4J19 - chains B and C of the 4 polymer chains in the assembly; structure by X-ray diffraction, 2.90 A resolution.

Chain B:
Name: Homeobox-containing protein 1
Organism: Homo sapiens
Notes: fragment: dna-binding domain, residues 233-345
UniProt: Q6NT76 (HMBX1_HUMAN); residue numbers follow UniProt; this construct covers 233-345
Sequence (113 residues; numbered 233 to 345; the number before each row is that of its first residue):
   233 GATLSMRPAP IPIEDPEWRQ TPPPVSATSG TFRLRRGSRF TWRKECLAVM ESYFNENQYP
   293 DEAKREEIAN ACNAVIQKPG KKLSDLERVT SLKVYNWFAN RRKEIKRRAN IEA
Not modelled in the structure: 233-266, 343-345
UniProt features mapped onto this chain:
  - DNA-binding region: Arg267 to Ala341 (Homeobox)
  - site: Lys335 (Critical for recognition and binding of 5'-TTAGGG-3' motifs in telomeric DNA)
  - cross-link: Lys310 (Glycyl lysine isopeptide (Lys-Gly) (interchain with G-Cter in SUMO2))
From the paper describing this entry:
  - binding site for the 19-nt DNA strand: Arg271, Lys325, Asn328, Asn332
  - binding site for the 19-nt DNA strand (chain C): Ser270, Arg271, Tyr291, Tyr327, Arg334, Lys335
  - mutagenesis - R271A, K338A, R339A: abolished binding to the 19-nt DNA strand (chain C)
  - mutagenesis - Y327A: decreased binding to the 19-nt DNA strand (chain C)
  - mutagenesis - N332A: unchanged binding to the 19-nt DNA strand (chain C)
  - mutagenesis - K335A: abolished binding to 5'-TTAGGG-3'
  - mutagenesis - K335A: increased binding to 5'-GTGAGT-3'
  - specificity-determining residues: Lys335

Chain C:
Molecule: 19-nt DNA strand
Sequence (19 nucleotides; each row starts with the number of its first residue):
     1 CTGTTAGGGT TAGGGTTAG

Interface between chain B and chain C:
Pairs across the interface - 20 pairs, chain B then chain C:
  Arg267(B) - DT10(C)  hydrogen bond to the base
  Arg267(B) - DT11(C)  sugar contact
  Arg267(B) - DA12(C)  sugar contact
  Arg268(B) - DA12(C)  salt bridge to the phosphate
  Arg268(B) - DG13(C)  phosphate contact
  Gly269(B) - DG13(C)  sugar contact
  Ser270(B) - DG14(C)  hydrogen bond to the phosphate
  Arg271(B) - DA12(C)  base contact
  Arg271(B) - DG13(C)  hydrogen bond to the base
  Arg271(B) - DG14(C)  phosphate contact
  Tyr291(B) - DA6(C)  phosphate contact
  Tyr291(B) - DG7(C)  hydrogen bond to the phosphate
  Arg297(B) - DT5(C)  salt bridge to the phosphate
  Tyr327(B) - DT5(C)  sugar contact
  Tyr327(B) - DA6(C)  hydrogen bond to the base
  Arg334(B) - DA6(C)  salt bridge to the phosphate
  Arg334(B) - DG7(C)  salt bridge to the phosphate
  Lys335(B) - DG7(C)  base contact
  Lys335(B) - DG8(C)  hydrogen bond to the base
  Lys335(B) - DG9(C)  hydrogen bond to the base
Also at the interface, not in a pair above, chain B (11 interface residues in all): Glu294

Overview:
11 residues of chain B and 10 residues of chain C are in contact, with 7 hydrogen bonds and 4 salt bridges.
Among the polar pairs are Arg267(B)-DT10(C), Arg271(B)-DG13(C) and Tyr327(B)-DA6(C). The paper reports a
binding site for the 19-nt DNA strand (chain C) at Ser270(B), Arg271(B) and Tyr291(B) among others; R271A,
K338A and R339A of chain B abolish binding to the 19-nt DNA strand (chain C); 6 substitutions were tested in
all.
Here chain B is Homeobox-containing protein 1 (Homo sapiens) and chain C is a 19-nt DNA strand. Entry 4J19
(Structure of a novel telomere repeat binding protein bound to DNA) was determined by X-ray diffraction.
